Entry 8DBT (electron microscopy, 3.10 A resolution); this record covers chains A and F of the 22 polymer chains in the assembly.

[Chain A]
Name: ATP synthase subunit alpha
Organism: Escherichia coli
Notes: EC 7.1.2.2
UniProt: A0A7U9G3U3 (A0A7U9G3U3_ECOLX); numbering as in UniProt (aligned over 1-513)
Sequence (513 residues; each row starts with the number of its first residue):
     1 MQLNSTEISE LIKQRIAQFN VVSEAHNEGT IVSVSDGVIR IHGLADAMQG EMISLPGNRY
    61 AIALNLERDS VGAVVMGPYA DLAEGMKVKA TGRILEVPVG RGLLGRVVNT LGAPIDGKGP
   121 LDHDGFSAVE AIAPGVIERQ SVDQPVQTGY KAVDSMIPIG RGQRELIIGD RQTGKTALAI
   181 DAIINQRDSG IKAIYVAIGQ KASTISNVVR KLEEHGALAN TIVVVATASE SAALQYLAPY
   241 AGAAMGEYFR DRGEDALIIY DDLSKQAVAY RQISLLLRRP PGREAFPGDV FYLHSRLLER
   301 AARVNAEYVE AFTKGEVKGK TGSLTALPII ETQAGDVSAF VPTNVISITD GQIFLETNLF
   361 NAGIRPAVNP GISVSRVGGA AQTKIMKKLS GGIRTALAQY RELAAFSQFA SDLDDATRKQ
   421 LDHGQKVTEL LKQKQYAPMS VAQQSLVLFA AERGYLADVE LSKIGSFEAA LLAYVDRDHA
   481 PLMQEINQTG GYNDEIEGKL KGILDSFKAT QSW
Unresolved in the structure: 1-3, 512-513
Construct notes: conflict Ala47 (Cys in A0A7U9G3U3), Ala90 (Cys in A0A7U9G3U3), Ala193 (Cys in A0A7U9G3U3), Ala243 (Cys in A0A7U9G3U3)

[Chain F]
Name: ATP synthase subunit beta
Organism: Escherichia coli
Notes: EC 7.1.2.2
UniProt: A0A192CEZ8 (A0A192CEZ8_ECOLX); residues 0-459 here correspond to UniProt positions 1-460 (UniProt number = residue number + 1)
Sequence (471 residues; each row starts with the number of its first residue; numbers below 1 keep their minus sign (Met-11 is residue -11)):
   -11 MRGSHHHHHH GMATGKIVQV IGAVVDVEFP QDAVPRVYDA LEVQNGNERL VLEVQQQLGG
    49 GIVRTIAMGS SDGLRRGLDV KDLEHPIEVP VGKATLGRIM NVLGEPVDMK GEIGEEERWA
   109 IHRAAPSYEE LSNSQELLET GIKVIDLMAP FAKGGKVGLF GGAGVGKTVN MMELIRNIAI
   169 EHSGYSVFAG VGERTREGND FYHEMTDSNV IDKVSLVYGQ MNEPPGNRLR VALTGLTMAE
   229 KFRDEGRDVL LFVDNIYRYT LAGTEVSALL GRMPSAVGYQ PTLAEEMGVL QERITSTKTG
   289 SITSVQAVYV PADDLTDPSP ATTFAHLDAT VVLSRQIASL GIYPAVDPLD STSRQLDPLV
   349 VGQEHYDTAR GVQSILQRYQ ELKDIIAILG MDELSEEDKL VVARARKIQR FLSQPFFVAE
   409 VFTGSPGKYV SLKDTIRGFK GIMEGEYDHL PEQAFYMVGS IEEAVEKAKK L
Unresolved in the structure: -11 to -1
Construct notes: initiating methionine (-11); expression tag (-10 to -1); conflict Ala137 (Cys138 in A0A192CEZ8)

[Chain A / chain F interface]
Contacting residue pairs (48; chain A residue first):
  Val32(A) with Gly47(F)
  Ser33(A) with Gln45(F)
  Val34(A) with Gln44(F); Gln45(F), hydrogen bond (backbone-backbone)
  Asp36(A) with Arg260(F), salt bridge
  Tyr79(A) with Tyr26(F)
  Ala80(A) with Arg24(F); Val25(F), hydrogen bond (backbone-backbone)
  Asp81(A) with Arg24(F)
  Leu82(A) with Gln45(F), hydrogen bond (backbone-side chain)
  Ala83(A) with Gln45(F)
  Glu84(A) with Gln19(F); Val22(F); Gln45(F), hydrogen bond (backbone-side chain); Leu46(F); Gly47(F); Gly48(F), hydrogen bond (side chain-backbone); Gly49(F), hydrogen bond (side chain-backbone)
  Ile115(A) with Tyr116(F); Glu117(F)
  Asp116(A) with Glu117(F)
  Gly117(A) with Glu117(F), hydrogen bond (backbone-side chain)
  Arg171(A) with Phe312(F)
  Gln172(A) with Arg342(F)
  Lys201(A) with Glu280(F); Ala313(F), hydrogen bond (side chain-backbone)
  Ala202(A) with Leu119(F), hydrophobic; Glu280(F), hydrogen bond (backbone-side chain)
  Asn207(A) with Gln123(F)
  Val209(A) with Tyr116(F)
  Arg210(A) with Asn121(F)
  Ser229(A) with Glu280(F)
  Glu230(A) with Glu273(F)
  Ser231(A) with Glu273(F)
  Arg271(A) with Ser263(F), hydrogen bond
  Gln272(A) with Pro269(F), hydrogen bond (side chain-backbone); Thr270(F); Glu273(F)
  Leu275(A) with Met261(F); Pro262(F); Ser263(F); Pro269(F), hydrophobic
  Leu276(A) with Arg260(F)
  Arg278(A) with Gly259(F), hydrogen bond (side chain-backbone); Met261(F)
  Ala285(A) with Ser263(F); Ala264(F)
  Tyr436(A) with Leu347(F), hydrophobic
Other interface residues (no listed pair), chain A (41 interface residues in all): Ser35, Val107, Ser203, Ser206, Ala228, Ala232, Val268, Arg279, Pro281, Gln333, Ala334
Other interface residues (no listed pair), chain F (38 interface residues in all): Ala113, Ser120, Ser122, Ala272, Gly276, Thr304, Ala309, His314

[Overview]
The interface between chain A and chain F involves 41 residues on one side and 38 on the other; the contacts
include 12 hydrogen bonds and 1 salt bridge. Polar contacts include Asp36(A)-Arg260(F), Leu82(A)-Gln45(F) and
Glu84(A)-Gln45(F).
Here chain A is ATP synthase subunit alpha and chain F is ATP synthase subunit beta, both from Escherichia
coli. Entry 8DBT (E. coli ATP synthase imaged in 10mM MgATP State2 "down) was determined by electron
microscopy (same publication as 8DBP, 8DBQ, 8DBR, 8DBS, 8DBU, 8DBV and 8DBW).
